9QM5 - chains A and F of the 6 polymer chains in the assembly; structure by X-ray diffraction, 1.80 A resolution.

[Chain A]
Protein: Alpha subunit of the Methyl-coenzyme M reductase from ANME-2c
Organism: Candidatus Methanogasteraceae archaeon
Notes: EC 2.8.4.1
Chain sequence (561 residues; row label = number of the first residue in the row):
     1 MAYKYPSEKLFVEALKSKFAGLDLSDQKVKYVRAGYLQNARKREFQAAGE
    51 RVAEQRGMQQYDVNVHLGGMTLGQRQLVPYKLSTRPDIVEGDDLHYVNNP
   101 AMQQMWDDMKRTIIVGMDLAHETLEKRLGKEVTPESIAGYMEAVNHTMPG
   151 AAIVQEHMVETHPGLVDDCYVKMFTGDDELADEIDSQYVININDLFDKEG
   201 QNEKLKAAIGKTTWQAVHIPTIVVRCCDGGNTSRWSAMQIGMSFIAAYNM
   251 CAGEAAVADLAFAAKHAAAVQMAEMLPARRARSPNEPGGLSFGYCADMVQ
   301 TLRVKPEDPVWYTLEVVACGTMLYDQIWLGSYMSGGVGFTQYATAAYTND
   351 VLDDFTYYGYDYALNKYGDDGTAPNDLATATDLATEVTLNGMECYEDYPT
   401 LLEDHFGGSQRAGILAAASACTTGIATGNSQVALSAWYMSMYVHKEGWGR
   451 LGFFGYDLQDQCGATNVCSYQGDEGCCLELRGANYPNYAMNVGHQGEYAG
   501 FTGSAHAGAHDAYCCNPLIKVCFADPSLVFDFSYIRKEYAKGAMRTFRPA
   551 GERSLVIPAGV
Disordered / not traced: 1, 560-561
Modified / non-standard residues: His266 (N1-methylated histidine; MHS); Arg280 (5-methyl-arginine; AGM); Gln410 (2-methyl-glutamine; MGN); Trp437 (6-hydroxytryptophan; TRX); Gly455 (thioglycin; GL3); Asp460 (didehydroaspartate; DYA); Cys462 (S-methylcysteine; SMC)
Ion coordination: Mg2+ near Asp23 (its only coordinating residue here); factor 430 Ni: Gln155 (together with 1-thioethanesulfonic acid); K+: Val224, Arg225, Cys227 (shared with 3 residues of chain D)
Small-molecule neighbours:
  - 1-thioethanesulfonic acid (COM): Tyr342, Phe453, Phe454, Gly455
  - factor 430 (F43), molecule 1: Ala151, Ala152, Ile153, Val154, Gln155, Met158, Val159, Met238, Gln239, Met242, Ile245, Ala252, Gly253
  - factor 430 (F43), molecule 2: Gly335, Gly336, Val337, Gly338, Phe339, Thr340, Gln341, Tyr342, Phe406, Gly407, Gln410, Gly452, Phe453
  - krypton (KR), molecule 1: Ala14, Lys18, Pro79, Tyr80, Lys81, Ile88, Asn349
  - krypton (KR), molecule 2: Arg41, Phe45, Asp92, Asp93, Asn98, Arg545
  - krypton (KR), molecule 3: Trp106, Met272, Ala273, Asn285, Glu286, Leu290
  - krypton (KR), molecule 4: Val115, Gly116, Ala120, Ile240, Phe244, Leu260, Ala263, Ala264
  - krypton (KR), molecule 5: His157, Met158, Val159
  - krypton (KR), molecule 6: Tyr360, Ala363, Leu364, Gly368, Asp369, Asp370, Ile425, Ala426
  - krypton (KR), molecule 7: Leu377, Ala380, Thr381, Ser435, Ala436, Met439
  - krypton (KR), molecule 8: Lys445, Glu446, Gly449
  - Coenzyme B (TP7), molecule 1: Arg234, Lys265, His266
  - Coenzyme B (TP7), molecule 2: Arg279, Arg280, Leu329, Met333, Ser334, Phe339, Phe453, Ala489, Met490, Asn491, Val492

[Chain F]
Protein: Gamma subunit of the Methyl-coenzyme M reductase from ANME-2c
Organism: Candidatus Methanogasteraceae archaeon
Notes: EC 2.8.4.1
Chain sequence (265 residues; each row starts with the number of its first residue):
     1 MAYTPQYYPGSSHVAVNRRKHMSGDVEKLRTVSDDDLVAALGHRAPGADY
    51 PSTHPPLAEMGEPDCPVRQMVEPTPGAAAGDRVRYSQFTDSMYSAPSIPY
   101 FRSYYAAINFRGVDPGTLSGRQIVEARERDMEAQCKAAIESEMTCPALAG
   151 LRGCTVHGHSLRLAEDGMMFDMLQRTHIEGGNVIEDKDQVGVPIDRKVNL
   201 GKPMSDAEAKKRTTIYRTDGVKYRDEEEVLDHVHLVHHRRTMYGYRPETA
   251 AETAPGVGPVTYHTV
Disordered / not traced: 1
Small-molecule neighbours:
  - factor 430 (F43): Leu118, Ser119, Gly120, Arg121, Cys154, Thr155, Val156, His157, Gly158, His159, Ser160
  - krypton (KR), molecule 1: Val32, Asp36, Leu37, Ala40, Ile139, Leu151, Glu185, Val198, Leu200
  - krypton (KR), molecule 2: Phe88, Ile139, Thr144, Pro146, Ala149, Gly150, Leu200
  - krypton (KR), molecule 3: Tyr100, Phe101, Tyr104

[Chain A / chain F interface]
Residue-residue contacts (25; chain A residue first):
  Lys126(A) with Thr53(F), hydrogen bond (side chain-backbone)
  Arg127(A) with Arg82(F)
  Leu128(A) with Arg82(F), hydrogen bond (backbone-side chain); Arg84(F)
  Gly129(A) with Arg82(F)
  Val154(A) with Thr155(F), hydrogen bond (backbone-side chain)
  Glu156(A) with His157(F); Phe170(F); Met172(F)
  Asn249(A) with Val190(F); Val192(F)
  Met250(A) with Val190(F)
  Cys251(A) with Tyr85(F); Arg121(F); Ile123(F), hydrophobic; Gly153(F)
  Ala252(A) with Arg121(F), hydrogen bond (backbone-side chain); Gly153(F), hydrogen bond (backbone-backbone); Cys154(F), hydrophobic
  Gly253(A) with Arg121(F), hydrogen bond (backbone-side chain); Ile123(F)
  Glu254(A) with Arg84(F), salt bridge; Tyr85(F); Glu125(F)
  Ala255(A) with Glu125(F), hydrogen bond (backbone-side chain)
Interface residues without a listed pair, chain A (15 interface residues in all): Gln155, His157
Interface residues without a listed pair, chain F (17 interface residues in all): Val83, Gln87

[Summary]
Chain A and chain F form an interface of 15 and 17 residues respectively; the contacts include 7 hydrogen
bonds and 1 salt bridge. Polar contacts include Glu254(A)-Arg84(F), Lys126(A)-Thr53(F) and Leu128(A)-Arg82(F).
One factor 430 molecule is bound between chain A and chain F.
Here chain A is Alpha subunit of the Methyl-coenzyme M reductase from ANME-2c and chain F is Gamma subunit of
the Methyl-coenzyme M reductase from ANME-2c, both from Candidatus Methanogasteraceae archaeon. Entry 9QM5
(Krypton-pressurized Methyl-Coenzyme M reductase of an ANME-2c isolated from a microbial enrichment) was
determined by X-ray diffraction together with 9QQT, 9QR1 and 9QR3 from the same study.
